PDB entry 4Q0J | X-ray diffraction, 2.75 A resolution | chain A

# Chain A
Protein: Bacteriophytochrome
From: Deinococcus radiodurans R1
Notes: EC 2.7.13.3; fragment: photosensory module
UniProt: Q9RZA4 (BPHY_DEIRA); numbering as in UniProt (aligned over 1-502)
Sequence (524 residues; row label = number of the first residue in the row; numbers below 1 keep their minus sign (Met-14 is residue -14)):
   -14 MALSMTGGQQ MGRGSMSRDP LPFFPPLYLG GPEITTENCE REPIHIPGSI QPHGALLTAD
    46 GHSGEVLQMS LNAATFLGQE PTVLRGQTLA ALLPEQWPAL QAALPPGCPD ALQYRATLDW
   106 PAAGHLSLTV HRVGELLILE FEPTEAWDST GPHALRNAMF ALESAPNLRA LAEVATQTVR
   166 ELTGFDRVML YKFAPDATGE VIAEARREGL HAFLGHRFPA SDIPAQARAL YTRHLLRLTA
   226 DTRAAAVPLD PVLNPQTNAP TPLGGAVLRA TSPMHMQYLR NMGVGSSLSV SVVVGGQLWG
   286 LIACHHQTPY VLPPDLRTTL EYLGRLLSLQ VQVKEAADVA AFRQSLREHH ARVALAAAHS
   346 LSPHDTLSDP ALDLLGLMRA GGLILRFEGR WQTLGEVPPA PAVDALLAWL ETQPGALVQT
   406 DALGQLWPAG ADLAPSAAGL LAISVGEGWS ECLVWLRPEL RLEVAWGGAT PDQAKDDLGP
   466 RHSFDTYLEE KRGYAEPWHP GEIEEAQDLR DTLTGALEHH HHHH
Unresolved in the structure: -14 to -1, 107-108, 131-134, 432-433, 503-509
Covalently attached groups: 2(R),3(E)- phytochromobilin (LBV) linked to Cys24
Sequence notes: expression tag (-14 to 0, 503-509)
Small-molecule neighbours: 2(R),3(E)- phytochromobilin (LBV; 3-[2-[(Z)-[3-(2-carboxyethyl)-5-[(Z)-(4-ethenyl-3-methyl-5-oxidanylidene-pyrrol-2-ylidene)methyl]-4-methyl-pyrrol-1-ium -2-ylidene]methyl]-5-[(Z)-[(3E)-3-ethylidene-4-methyl-5-oxidanylidene-pyrrolidin-2-ylidene]methyl]-4-methyl-1H-pyrrol-3- yl]propanoic acid): Thr21, Glu27, Ile29, Met174, Tyr176, Val186, Phe198, Phe203, Ser206, Asp207, Ile208, Pro209, Ala212, Tyr216, Arg222, Arg254, Thr256, Ser257, Met259, His260, Tyr263, Leu264, Met267, Ser272, Leu273, Ser274, Leu286, His290, Pro465, Arg466
UniProt features mapped onto this chain:
  - binding site (a tetrapyrrole): Cys24
  - mutagenesis: Met259 (M259A: Binds PCB (in vitro), but difference spectrum is altered; M259C: Binds PCB (in vitro), but difference spectrum is altered), His260 (H260A: 100-fold reduction of chromophore-binding activity), Cys289 (C289A: Binds PCB (in vitro), but has aberrant spectral properties)
What the authors report for this chain:
  - binding site for 2(R),3(E)- phytochromobilin: Cys24
  - contacts within the chain: Arg202-Ala450 (hydrogen bond), Asp207-Arg466 (salt bridge), Arg202-Gly452 (backbone contact)
  - mutagenesis - R202P, L463R (24-fold), H467P (19-fold), S468E, T471P, Y472A (60-fold): decreased stability
  - mutagenesis - G452E, G453E, R466E, F469W: increased stability
  - mutagenesis - W451G: unchanged stability
  - mutagenesis - S468E: decreased signaling

# In short
Covalently linked 2(R),3(E)- phytochromobilin: at Cys24. UniProt lists tetrapyrrole-binding residue Cys24 and
3 mutagenesis sites. From the paper: a binding site for 2(R),3(E)- phytochromobilin at Cys24; R202P, L463R and
H467P, among others, reduce stability; 11 substitutions were tested in all.
Chain A is Bacteriophytochrome (Deinococcus radiodurans R1); the structure, Deinococcus radiodurans BphP
photosensory module, was determined by X-ray diffraction, deposited together with 4Q0H and 4Q0I.
